9BKJ - chains B and G of the 5 polymer chains in the assembly; structure by electron microscopy, 2.59 A resolution.

Chain B:
Protein: Guanine nucleotide-binding protein G(I)/G(S)/G(T) subunit beta-1
From: Homo sapiens
Reference sequence: P62873 (GBB1_HUMAN); residues 2-340 here = UniProt positions 2-340
Sequence (340 residues; row label = number of the first residue in the row):
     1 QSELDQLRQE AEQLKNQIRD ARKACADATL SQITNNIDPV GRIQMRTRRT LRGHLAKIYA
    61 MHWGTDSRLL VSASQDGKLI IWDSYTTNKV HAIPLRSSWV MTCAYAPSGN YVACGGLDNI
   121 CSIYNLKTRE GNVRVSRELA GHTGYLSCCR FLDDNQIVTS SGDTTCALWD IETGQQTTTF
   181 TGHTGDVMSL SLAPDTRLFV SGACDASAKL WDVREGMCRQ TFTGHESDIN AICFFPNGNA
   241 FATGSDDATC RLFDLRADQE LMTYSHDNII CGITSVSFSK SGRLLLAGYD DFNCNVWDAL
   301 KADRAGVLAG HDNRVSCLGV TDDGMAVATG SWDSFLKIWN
Disordered / not traced: 1
Differences from the reference sequence: expression tag (1)
Swiss-Prot annotation at these positions:
  - modified residue: S2 (N-acetylserine), H266 (Phosphohistidine)
  - natural variant: L30 (L30F: In MRD42; uncertain significance), R52 (R52G: In MRD42), G64 (G64V: In MRD42), D76 (D76E: In MRD42; D76G: In MRD42), G77 (G77S: In MRD42), K78 (K78R: In MRD42), I80 (I80N: In MRD42; I80T: In MRD42), H91 (H91R: In MRD42; uncertain significance), A92 (A92T: In MRD42), P94 (P94S: In MRD42), L95 (L95P: In MRD42), R96 (R96L: In MRD42), 5 further natural variant entries in UniProt

Chain G:
Protein: Guanine nucleotide-binding protein G(I)/G(S)/G(O) subunit gamma-2
From: Homo sapiens
Reference sequence: P59768 (GBG2_HUMAN); numbering as in UniProt (aligned over 5-62)
Sequence (58 residues; numbered 5 to 62; the number before each row is that of its first residue):
     5 NTASIAQARK LVEQLKMEAN IDRIKVSKAA ADLMAYCEAH AKEDPLLTPV PASENPFR
Disordered / not traced: 5

Chain B / chain G interface:
Residue-residue contacts - 73 pairs, chain B then chain G:
  L4(B) - S8(G)
  L7(B) - I9(G)
  L7(B) - A12(G)  hydrophobic
  L7(B) - R13(G)
  L7(B) - V16(G)
  E10(B) - V16(G)
  L14(B) - V16(G)
  L14(B) - L19(G)  hydrophobic
  L14(B) - K20(G)
  I18(B) - E22(G)
  I18(B) - A23(G)  hydrophobic
  I18(B) - R27(G)
  A21(B) - R27(G)
  C25(B) - I28(G)  hydrogen bond (side chain-backbone)
  C25(B) - V30(G)
  A26(B) - V30(G)  hydrophobic
  D27(B) - V30(G)
  D27(B) - S31(G)  hydrogen bond
  A28(B) - V30(G)
  A28(B) - S31(G)
  L30(B) - A34(G)  hydrophobic
  T34(B) - M38(G)
  I37(B) - M38(G)  hydrophobic
  M45(B) - L50(G)  hydrophobic
  R48(B) - N59(G)
  R48(B) - F61(G)
  R48(B) - R62(G)
  R49(B) - P60(G)
  R49(B) - F61(G)  hydrogen bond (side chain-backbone)
  S84(B) - F61(G)
  Y85(B) - P60(G)
  Y85(B) - F61(G)  hydrophobic
  R219(B) - E22(G)
  Q220(B) - E22(G)
  T221(B) - E22(G)  hydrogen bond
  F235(B) - Y40(G)  hydrophobic
  F235(B) - C41(G)  hydrophobic
  P236(B) - Y40(G)
  N237(B) - Y40(G)
  A240(B) - L37(G)  hydrophobic
  D254(B) - A33(G)
  D254(B) - L37(G)
  R256(B) - R27(G)
  R256(B) - I28(G)  hydrogen bond (backbone-backbone)
  R256(B) - D36(G)  salt bridge
  A257(B) - I28(G)
  A257(B) - V30(G)  hydrophobic
  D258(B) - R27(G)  salt bridge
  Q259(B) - V30(G)
  S279(B) - D48(G)  hydrogen bond
  K280(B) - E47(G)
  K280(B) - D48(G)  hydrogen bond (backbone-side chain)
  S281(B) - Y40(G)
  S281(B) - C41(G)  hydrogen bond (side chain-backbone)
  S281(B) - H44(G)
  S281(B) - A45(G)
  S281(B) - D48(G)  hydrogen bond (backbone-side chain)
  R283(B) - C41(G)
  R283(B) - E42(G)  salt bridge
  L284(B) - L50(G)
  L284(B) - L51(G)
  L300(B) - M38(G)  hydrophobic
  L300(B) - C41(G)  hydrophobic
  L300(B) - E42(G)
  G324(B) - P49(G)
  G324(B) - L50(G)
  M325(B) - P49(G)  hydrophobic
  M325(B) - L50(G)
  M325(B) - P60(G)
  A326(B) - F61(G)  hydrophobic
  V327(B) - L50(G)  hydrophobic
  I338(B) - F61(G)  hydrophobic
  N340(B) - N59(G)  hydrogen bond (backbone-side chain)
Interface residues without a listed pair, chain B (55 interface residues in all): A11, K15, R22, I33, I43, W63, S67, C218, L252, L261, G282, V320, D323
Interface residues without a listed pair, chain G (36 interface residues in all): Q18, D26, K29, A35

Overview:
Chain B and chain G form an interface of 55 and 36 residues respectively; the contacts include 10 hydrogen
bonds and 3 salt bridges. Polar contacts include R256(B)-D36(G), D258(B)-R27(G) and R283(B)-E42(G).
Here chain B is Guanine nucleotide-binding protein G(I)/G(S)/G(T) subunit beta-1 and chain G is Guanine
nucleotide-binding protein G(I)/G(S)/G(O) subunit gamma-2, both from Homo sapiens. Entry 9BKJ (Cholecystokinin
1 receptor (CCK1R) Y140A mutant, Gq chimera (mGsqi) complex) was determined by electron microscopy, deposited
together with 9BKK.
